Entry 9HBV (electron microscopy, 3.38 A resolution); this record covers chains C and N of the 5 polymer chains in the assembly.

== Chain C ==
Protein: Tilapia Lake Virus nucleoprotein (segment 4)
Source organism: Tilapia lake virus
UniProtKB: A0A1Y9SHW7 (A0A1Y9SHW7_9VIRU); residues 1-354 here = UniProt positions 1-354
Amino-acid sequence (354 residues; numbered 1 to 354; the number before each row is that of its first residue):
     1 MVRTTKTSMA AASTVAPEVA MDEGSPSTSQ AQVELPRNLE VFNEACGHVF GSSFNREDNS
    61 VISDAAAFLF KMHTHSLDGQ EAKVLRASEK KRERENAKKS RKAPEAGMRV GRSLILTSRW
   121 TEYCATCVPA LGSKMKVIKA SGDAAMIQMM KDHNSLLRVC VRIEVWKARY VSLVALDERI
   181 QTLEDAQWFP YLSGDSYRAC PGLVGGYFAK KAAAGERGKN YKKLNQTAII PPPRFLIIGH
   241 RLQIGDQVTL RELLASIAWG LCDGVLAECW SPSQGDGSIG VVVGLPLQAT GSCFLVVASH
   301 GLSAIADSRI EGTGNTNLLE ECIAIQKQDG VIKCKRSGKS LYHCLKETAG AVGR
Disordered / not traced: 1-33, 290-315, 351-354

== Chain N ==
Molecule: 40-mer vRNA loop
Sequence (20 nucleotides; each row starts with the number of its first residue; note: 12 numbers in that range are skipped by the numbering (no residue carries them; nothing is unmodelled there)):
    10 XXXXXX
    28 XXXXXXXXXX XXXX
Modified / non-standard residues: Y5P (1-(5-O-phosphono-beta-D-ribofuranosyl)-1,4-dihydropyrimidine) at position 10, Y5P (1-(5-O-phosphono-beta-D-ribofuranosyl)-1,4-dihydropyrimidine) at position 11, Y5P (1-(5-O-phosphono-beta-D-ribofuranosyl)-1,4-dihydropyrimidine) at position 12, Y5P (1-(5-O-phosphono-beta-D-ribofuranosyl)-1,4-dihydropyrimidine) at position 13, Y5P (1-(5-O-phosphono-beta-D-ribofuranosyl)-1,4-dihydropyrimidine) at position 14, P5P (purine riboside-5'-monophosphate) at position 15, Y5P (1-(5-O-phosphono-beta-D-ribofuranosyl)-1,4-dihydropyrimidine) at position 28, P5P (purine riboside-5'-monophosphate) at position 29, P5P (purine riboside-5'-monophosphate) at position 30, P5P (purine riboside-5'-monophosphate) at position 31, P5P (purine riboside-5'-monophosphate) at position 32, P5P (purine riboside-5'-monophosphate) at position 33, P5P (purine riboside-5'-monophosphate) at position 34, P5P (purine riboside-5'-monophosphate) at position 35, P5P (purine riboside-5'-monophosphate) at position 36, Y5P (1-(5-O-phosphono-beta-D-ribofuranosyl)-1,4-dihydropyrimidine) at position 37, Y5P (1-(5-O-phosphono-beta-D-ribofuranosyl)-1,4-dihydropyrimidine) at position 38, Y5P (1-(5-O-phosphono-beta-D-ribofuranosyl)-1,4-dihydropyrimidine) at position 39, P5P (purine riboside-5'-monophosphate) at position 40, Y5P (1-(5-O-phosphono-beta-D-ribofuranosyl)-1,4-dihydropyrimidine) at position 41

== Chain C / chain N interface ==
Pairs across the interface (31):
  Asn38(C) - P5P_32(N)  hydrogen bond to the phosphate
  Lys83(C) - Y5P_38(N)  sugar contact
  Lys83(C) - Y5P_39(N)  phosphate contact
  Val84(C) - Y5P_38(N)  base contact
  Leu85(C) - Y5P_38(N)  sugar contact
  Lys91(C) - Y5P_39(N)  salt bridge to the phosphate
  Lys91(C) - P5P_40(N)  salt bridge to the phosphate
  Leu131(C) - Y5P_38(N)  sugar contact
  Gly132(C) - Y5P_38(N)  base contact
  Lys134(C) - Y5P_37(N)  sugar contact
  Lys134(C) - Y5P_38(N)  salt bridge to the phosphate
  Met135(C) - Y5P_37(N)  base contact
  Lys136(C) - P5P_35(N)  phosphate contact
  Lys136(C) - P5P_36(N)  phosphate contact
  Lys139(C) - P5P_34(N)  salt bridge to the phosphate
  Lys139(C) - P5P_35(N)  salt bridge to the phosphate
  Met150(C) - Y5P_37(N)  base contact
  Asn154(C) - P5P_36(N)  base contact
  Asn154(C) - Y5P_37(N)  base contact
  Arg158(C) - P5P_33(N)  salt bridge to the phosphate
  Arg162(C) - P5P_31(N)  salt bridge to the phosphate
  Arg198(C) - P5P_36(N)  hydrogen bond to the sugar
  Arg198(C) - Y5P_37(N)  sugar contact
  Arg198(C) - Y5P_39(N)  base contact
  Tyr207(C) - P5P_40(N)  base contact
  Phe208(C) - Y5P_39(N)  base contact
  Phe208(C) - P5P_40(N)  base contact
  Lys219(C) - Y5P_10(N)  salt bridge to the phosphate
  Asn220(C) - Y5P_10(N)  base contact
  Asn220(C) - P5P_34(N)  base contact
  Asn225(C) - P5P_30(N)  phosphate contact
Also at the interface, not in a pair above, chain C (26 interface residues in all): Ala82, Ser133, His153, Asp195, Arg241
Also at the interface, not in a pair above, chain N (13 interface residues in all): Y5P_41

== Overview ==
The interface between chain C and chain N involves 26 residues on one side and 13 on the other; the contacts
include 2 hydrogen bonds and 8 salt bridges. Among the polar pairs are Arg198(C)-P5P_36(N), Asn38(C)-P5P_32(N)
and Lys91(C)-Y5P_39(N).
Chain C is Tilapia Lake Virus nucleoprotein (segment 4) (Tilapia lake virus) and chain N is a 40-mer vRNA
loop; the structure, TiLV-NP tetramer (pseudo-C4) (local refinement around 2 TiLV-NPs), was determined by
electron microscopy together with 9HBR, 9HBS, 9HBT, 9HBU, 9HBW, 9HBX, 9HBY and 9HBZ from the same study.
